PDB entry 9JTU | electron microscopy, 3.43 A resolution | chains A and B of the 10 polymer chains in the assembly

Chain A:
Molecule: V(D)J recombination-activating protein 1
Organism: Mus musculus
Notes: EC 3.1.-.-, 2.3.2.27
UniProtKB: P15919 (RAG1_MOUSE); numbering as in UniProt (aligned over 1-1040)
Chain sequence (1040 residues; each row starts with the number of its first residue):
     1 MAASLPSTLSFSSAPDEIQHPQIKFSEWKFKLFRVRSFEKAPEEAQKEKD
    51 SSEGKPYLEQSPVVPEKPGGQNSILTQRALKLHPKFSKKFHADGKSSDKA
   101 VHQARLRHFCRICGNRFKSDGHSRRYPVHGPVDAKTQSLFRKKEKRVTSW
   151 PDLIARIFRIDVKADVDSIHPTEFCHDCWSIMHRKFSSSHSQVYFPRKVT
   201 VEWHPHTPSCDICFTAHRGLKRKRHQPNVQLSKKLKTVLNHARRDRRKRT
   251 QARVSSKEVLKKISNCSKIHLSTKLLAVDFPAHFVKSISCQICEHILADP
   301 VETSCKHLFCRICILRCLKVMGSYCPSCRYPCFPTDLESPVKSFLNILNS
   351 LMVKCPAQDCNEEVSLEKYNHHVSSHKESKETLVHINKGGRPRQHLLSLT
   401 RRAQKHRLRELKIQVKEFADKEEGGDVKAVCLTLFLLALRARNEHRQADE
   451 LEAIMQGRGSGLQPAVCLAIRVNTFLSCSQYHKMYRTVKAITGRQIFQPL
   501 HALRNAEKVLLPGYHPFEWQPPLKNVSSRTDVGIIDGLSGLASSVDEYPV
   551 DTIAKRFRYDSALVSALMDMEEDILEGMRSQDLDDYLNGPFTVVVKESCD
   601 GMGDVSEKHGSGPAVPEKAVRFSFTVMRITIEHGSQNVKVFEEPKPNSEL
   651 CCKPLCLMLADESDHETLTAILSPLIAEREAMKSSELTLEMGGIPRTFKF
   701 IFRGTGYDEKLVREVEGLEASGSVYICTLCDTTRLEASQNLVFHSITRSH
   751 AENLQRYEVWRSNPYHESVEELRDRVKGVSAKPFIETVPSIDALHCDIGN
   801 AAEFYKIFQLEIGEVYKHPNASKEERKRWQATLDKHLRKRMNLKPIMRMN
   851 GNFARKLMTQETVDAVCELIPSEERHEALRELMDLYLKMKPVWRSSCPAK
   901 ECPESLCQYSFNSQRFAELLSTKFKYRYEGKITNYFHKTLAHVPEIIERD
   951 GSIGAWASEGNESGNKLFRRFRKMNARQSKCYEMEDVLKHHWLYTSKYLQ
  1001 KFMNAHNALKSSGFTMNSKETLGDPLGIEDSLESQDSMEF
Disordered / not traced: 1-390, 1009-1040
Metal / ion sites: Ca2+ near Asp600 (its only coordinating residue here); Zn2+: Cys727, Cys730, His937, His942
UniProt features mapped onto this chain:
  - zinc finger: Cys290 to Arg329 (RING-type), Leu351 to Lys380 (RAG1-type)
  - DNA-binding region: Gly389 to Gln456 (NBD)
  - binding site (Zn(2+)): Cys266, His270, Cys290, Cys293, His295, Cys305, His307, Cys310, Cys313, Cys325, Cys328, Cys355, Cys360, His372, His376
  - binding site (a divalent metal cation): Asp600, Asp708, Glu962
  - site: Trp893 (Essential for DNA hairpin formation, participates in base-stacking interactions near the cleavage site)
  - cross-link: Lys233 (Glycyl lysine isopeptide (Lys-Gly) (interchain with G-Cter in ubiquitin))
  - mutagenesis: Lys233 (K233M: Abolishes autoubiquitination), His307 (H307A: Displays lower E3 ligase activity and affects the joining step of V(D)J recombination), Cys325 (C325G: Loss of E3 ligase activity and affects the joining step of V(D)J recombination), Arg391 (R391A: Defects in converting nicked products to hairpins; R391L: Impairs DNA-binding and hairpin formation while maintaining some nicking activity), Arg393 (R393A: Impairs DNA-binding and hairpin formation while maintaining some nicking activity), Arg401 (R401A: Allows robust hairpin activity), Arg402 (R402A: Defects in converting nicked products to hairpins), Lys405 (K405A: Reduced hairpin activity), His406 (H406A: Allows robust hairpin activity), Arg407 (R407A: Impairs DNA-binding and reduces hairpin formation without affecting nicking activity), Asn443 (N443A: Impairs DNA-binding; when associated with A-445), His445 (H445A: Impairs DNA-binding; when associated with A-443), 23 further mutagenesis entries in UniProt

Chain B:
Molecule: V(D)J recombination-activating protein 2
Organism: Mus musculus
UniProtKB: P21784 (RAG2_MOUSE); residue numbers follow UniProt; this construct covers 1-527
Chain sequence (527 residues; each row starts with the number of its first residue):
     1 MSLQMVTVGHNIALIQPGFSLMNFDGQVFFFGQKGWPKRSCPTGVFHFDI
    51 KQNHLKLKPAIFSKDSCYLPPLRYPATCSYKGSIDSDKHQYIIHGGKTPN
   101 NELSDKIYIMSVACKNNKKVTFRCTEKDLVGDVPEPRYGHSIDVVYSRGK
   151 SMGVLFGGRSYMPSTQRTTEKWNSVADCLPHVFLIDFEFGCATSYILPEL
   201 QDGLSFHVSIARNDTVYILGGHSLASNIRPANLYRIRVDLPLGTPAVNCT
   251 VLPGGISVSSAILTQTNNDEFVIVGGYQLENQKRMVCSLVSLGDNTIEIS
   301 EMETPDWTSDIKHSKIWFGSNMGNGTIFLGIPGDNKQAMSEAFYFYTLRC
   351 SEEDLSEDQKIVSNSQTSTEDPGDSTPFEDSEEFCFSAEATSFDGDDEFD
   401 TYNEDDEDDESVTGYWITCCPTCDVDINTWVPFYSTELNKPAMIYCSHGD
   451 GHWVHAQCMDLEERTLIHLSEGSNKYYCNEHVQIARALQTPKRNPPLQKP
   501 PMKSLHKKGSGKVLTPAKKSFLRRLFD
Disordered / not traced: 82-87, 351-527
UniProt features mapped onto this chain:
  - zinc finger: Trp416 to Ile484 (PHD-type)
  - binding site (Zn(2+)): Cys419, Cys423, Cys446, His452, His455, Cys458, Cys478, His481
  - mutagenesis: Asp128 (D128N: Does not affect the endonuclease activity of the RAG complex), Glu199 (E199Q: Does not affect the endonuclease activity of the RAG complex), Asp202 (D202N: Does not affect the endonuclease activity of the RAG complex), Glu280 (E280Q: Does not affect the endonuclease activity of the RAG complex), Asp310 (D310N: Does not affect the endonuclease activity of the RAG complex), Asp358 (D358N: Does not affect the endonuclease activity of the RAG complex), Asp374 (D374N: Does not affect the endonuclease activity of the RAG complex), Tyr402 (Y402A: Reduced interaction with histones), Asn403 (N403A: Reduced interaction with histones), Asp406 (D406A: Reduced interaction with histones), Glu407 (E407A: Reduced interaction with histones), Asp408 (D408A: Induces a slight reduction in V(D)J recombination without affecting interaction with histones), 7 further mutagenesis entries in UniProt

Interface between chain A and chain B:
Pairs across the interface (82):
  Asn525(A) with Ser164(B); Arg167(B); Thr168(B); Thr169(B), hydrogen bond (backbone-backbone); Trp172(B)
  Val526(A) with Thr168(B); Thr169(B)
  Ser527(A) with Thr168(B); Glu170(B), hydrogen bond
  Val532(A) with Glu170(B)
  Ser539(A) with Glu170(B); Lys171(B); Trp172(B); Asn173(B), hydrogen bond (backbone-backbone); Ser174(B)
  Gly540(A) with Lys171(B); Asn173(B); Ser174(B)
  Leu541(A) with Asn173(B)
  Ser544(A) with Glu280(B)
  Val545(A) with Tyr277(B), hydrophobic; Glu280(B), hydrogen bond (backbone-side chain); Lys315(B); Ile316(B), hydrophobic
  Asp546(A) with Phe206(B); Ser259(B), hydrogen bond; Ser260(B), hydrogen bond
  Glu547(A) with Lys97(B), salt bridge; Tyr138(B), hydrogen bond; Arg159(B), salt bridge; Phe206(B)
  Tyr548(A) with Gln16(B); Lys34(B), hydrogen bond; Arg73(B); Tyr74(B)
  Pro549(A) with Pro17(B)
  Asp551(A) with Lys336(B), salt bridge
  Glu607(A) with Gln337(B), hydrogen bond
  Val615(A) with Gln337(B)
  Pro616(A) with Lys336(B); Gln337(B)
  Glu617(A) with Gln337(B)
  Asp664(A) with Lys34(B), salt bridge
  His665(A) with Trp36(B), hydrogen bond; Asn100(B), hydrogen bond
  Glu666(A) with Gln16(B); Arg73(B), salt bridge; Pro99(B); Asn101(B)
  Thr669(A) with Asn100(B), hydrogen bond
  Ala670(A) with Asn101(B); Asn173(B), hydrogen bond (backbone-side chain)
  Pro674(A) with Thr169(B)
  Ala677(A) with Trp172(B), hydrophobic
  Glu678(A) with Thr169(B), hydrogen bond
  Glu719(A) with Arg39(B), salt bridge
  Ser723(A) with Arg39(B)
  Tyr757(A) with Trp36(B); Pro70(B)
  Trp760(A) with Tyr68(B)
  Arg761(A) with Cys67(B); Tyr68(B), hydrogen bond (backbone-backbone); Lys106(B); Tyr108(B)
  Ser762(A) with Cys67(B)
  Asn763(A) with Lys64(B), hydrogen bond (side chain-backbone); Ser66(B), hydrogen bond (side chain-backbone); Tyr68(B)
  His766(A) with Lys64(B), hydrogen bond (backbone-side chain); Asp65(B)
  Glu767(A) with Lys64(B), hydrogen bond (backbone-backbone)
  Ser768(A) with Tyr68(B)
  Val769(A) with Pro42(B), hydrophobic; Ile61(B), hydrophobic; Tyr68(B), hydrogen bond (backbone-side chain)
  Leu772(A) with Tyr68(B), hydrophobic
  Arg773(A) with Pro42(B)
  Ser780(A) with Pro37(B), hydrogen bond (side chain-backbone)
  Ala781(A) with Trp36(B), hydrophobic
  Lys782(A) with Asn100(B); Glu102(B)
  Phe784(A) with Asn100(B)
Also at the interface, not in a pair above, chain A (52 interface residues in all): Ile535, Leu538, Ala542, Ser543, Arg556, Arg558, Asp661, Ser673, Gly722
Also at the interface, not in a pair above, chain B (45 interface residues in all): Thr98, Val175

Overview:
52 residues of chain A face 45 of chain B across their interface; the contacts include 21 hydrogen bonds and 6
salt bridges. Polar pairs include Glu547(A)-Lys97(B), Glu547(A)-Arg159(B) and Asp551(A)-Lys336(B).
Chain A is V(D)J recombination-activating protein 1 and chain B is V(D)J recombination-activating protein 2,
both from Mus musculus; the structure, CryoEM structure of mouse RAG SEC-1DNA (23RSS side), was determined by
electron microscopy together with 9JPU, 9JPX, 9JQN and 9JTS from the same study.
